Entry 6B2Q (X-ray diffraction, 2.88 A resolution); this record covers chains A and D.

# Chain A (and D)
Protein: Serine/threonine-protein kinase PknA
From: Mycobacterium tuberculosis
Notes: EC 2.7.11.1; chain D of this document is another copy of the same molecule, construct and numbering; everything in this record applies to it too
UniProtKB: A5TY85 (PKNA_MYCTA); residue numbers follow UniProt; this construct covers 1-296
Chain sequence (317 residues; each row starts with the number of its first residue; numbers below 1 keep their minus sign (Met-20 is residue -20)):
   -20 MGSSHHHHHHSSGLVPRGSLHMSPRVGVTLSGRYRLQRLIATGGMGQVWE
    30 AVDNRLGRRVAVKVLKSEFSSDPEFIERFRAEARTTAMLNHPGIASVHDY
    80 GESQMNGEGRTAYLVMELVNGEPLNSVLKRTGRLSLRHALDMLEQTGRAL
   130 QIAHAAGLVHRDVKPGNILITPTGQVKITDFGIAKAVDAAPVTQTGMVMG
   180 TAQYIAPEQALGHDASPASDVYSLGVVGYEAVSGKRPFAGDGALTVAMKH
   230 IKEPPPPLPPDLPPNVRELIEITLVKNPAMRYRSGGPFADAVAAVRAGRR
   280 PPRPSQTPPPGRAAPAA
Disordered / not traced: -20 to 2, 83-89, 166-178, 285-296 (chain D: -20 to 2, 83-88, 165-176, 192-194, 284-296)
Sequence notes: expression tag (-20 to 0)
Modified residues: Thr224 (phosphothreonine; TPO)
Ligand contacts:
  - 0BD (3-methyl-1-(2-methylpropyl)butyl 4-O-beta-L-gulopyranosyl-beta-D-glucopyranoside): Val106, Thr110, Leu113, His117, Asp120, Met121, Gln124, Ile149, Pro151, Thr152, Gly153, Gln154
  - CJJ (5-{5-chloro-4-[(5-cyclopropyl-1H-pyrazol-3-yl)amino]pyrimidin-2-yl}thiophene-2-sulfonamide): Ile19, Ala20, Gly22, Val27, Ala40, Lys42, Ala74, Met95, Glu96, Leu97, Val98, Gly100, Pro102, Gly145, Asn146, Leu148, Thr158, Asp159
UniProt features mapped onto this chain:
  - active site: Asp141 (Proton acceptor)
  - binding site (ATP): Ile19 to Val27, Lys42
  - mutagenesis: Lys42 (K42M: Lack of autophosphorylation), Thr172 (T172A: Strong decrease in autophosphorylation), Thr174 (T174A: Decrease in autophosphorylation)
Reported in the primary citation:
  - binding site for CJJ: Val27, Lys42, Met95, Asn146, Thr158

# Chain A / chain D interface
Residue-residue contacts - 35 pairs, chain A then chain D:
  Arg12(A) - Asp78(D)  salt bridge
  Asn33(A) - Arg63(D)
  Arg34(A) - Arg63(D)  hydrogen bond (backbone-side chain)
  Arg34(A) - Tyr79(D)  hydrogen bond (side chain-backbone)
  Leu35(A) - Ala62(D)
  Leu35(A) - Arg63(D)
  Leu35(A) - Ala66(D)  hydrophobic
  Leu35(A) - Val76(D)  hydrophobic
  Leu35(A) - His77(D)
  Leu35(A) - Tyr79(D)  hydrophobic
  Gly36(A) - Arg63(D)
  Arg37(A) - Ala66(D)
  Arg37(A) - Val76(D)  hydrogen bond (side chain-backbone)
  Arg37(A) - His77(D)  hydrogen bond (side chain-backbone)
  Ala62(A) - Leu35(D)
  Arg63(A) - Asn33(D)
  Arg63(A) - Arg34(D)  hydrogen bond (side chain-backbone)
  Arg63(A) - Leu35(D)
  Arg63(A) - Gly36(D)
  Ala66(A) - Leu35(D)  hydrophobic
  Ala66(A) - Arg37(D)  hydrogen bond (backbone-side chain)
  Asn69(A) - Glu96(D)  hydrogen bond
  Pro71(A) - Pro71(D)  hydrophobic
  Val76(A) - Leu35(D)  hydrophobic
  Val76(A) - Arg37(D)  hydrogen bond (backbone-side chain)
  Val76(A) - His77(D)  hydrogen bond (backbone-side chain)
  His77(A) - Arg37(D)  hydrogen bond (backbone-side chain)
  His77(A) - Val76(D)
  His77(A) - His77(D)  hydrogen bond
  Asp78(A) - Arg12(D)  salt bridge
  Tyr79(A) - Arg12(D)
  Tyr79(A) - Arg34(D)  hydrogen bond (backbone-side chain)
  Tyr79(A) - Leu35(D)  hydrophobic
  Gly80(A) - Arg34(D)
  Glu96(A) - Asn69(D)  hydrogen bond
Other interface residues (no listed pair), chain D (18 interface residues in all): Gly80, Leu97

# In short
Chain A and chain D form an interface of 17 and 18 residues respectively; the contacts include 13 hydrogen
bonds and 2 salt bridges. Among the polar pairs are Arg12(A)-Asp78(D), Arg34(A)-Arg63(D) and
Arg34(A)-Tyr79(D). Bound to chain A: compound CJJ and compound 0BD. The paper reports a binding site for CJJ
at Val27(A), Lys42(A) and Met95(A) among others.
Both chains are Serine/threonine-protein kinase PknA (Mycobacterium tuberculosis). Entry 6B2Q (Dual Inhibition
of the Essential Protein Kinases A and B in Mycobacterium tuberculosis) was determined by X-ray diffraction
(same publication as 6B2P).
